PDB entry 8UOQ | electron microscopy, 3.80 A resolution | chains A and B of the 30 polymer chains in the assembly

== Chain A ==
Molecule: DNA-directed RNA polymerase II subunit RPB1
Organism: Saccharomyces cerevisiae
Notes: EC 2.7.7.6
UniProt: P04050 (RPB1_YEAST); numbering as in UniProt (aligned over 1-1733)
Chain sequence (1733 residues; row label = number of the first residue in the row):
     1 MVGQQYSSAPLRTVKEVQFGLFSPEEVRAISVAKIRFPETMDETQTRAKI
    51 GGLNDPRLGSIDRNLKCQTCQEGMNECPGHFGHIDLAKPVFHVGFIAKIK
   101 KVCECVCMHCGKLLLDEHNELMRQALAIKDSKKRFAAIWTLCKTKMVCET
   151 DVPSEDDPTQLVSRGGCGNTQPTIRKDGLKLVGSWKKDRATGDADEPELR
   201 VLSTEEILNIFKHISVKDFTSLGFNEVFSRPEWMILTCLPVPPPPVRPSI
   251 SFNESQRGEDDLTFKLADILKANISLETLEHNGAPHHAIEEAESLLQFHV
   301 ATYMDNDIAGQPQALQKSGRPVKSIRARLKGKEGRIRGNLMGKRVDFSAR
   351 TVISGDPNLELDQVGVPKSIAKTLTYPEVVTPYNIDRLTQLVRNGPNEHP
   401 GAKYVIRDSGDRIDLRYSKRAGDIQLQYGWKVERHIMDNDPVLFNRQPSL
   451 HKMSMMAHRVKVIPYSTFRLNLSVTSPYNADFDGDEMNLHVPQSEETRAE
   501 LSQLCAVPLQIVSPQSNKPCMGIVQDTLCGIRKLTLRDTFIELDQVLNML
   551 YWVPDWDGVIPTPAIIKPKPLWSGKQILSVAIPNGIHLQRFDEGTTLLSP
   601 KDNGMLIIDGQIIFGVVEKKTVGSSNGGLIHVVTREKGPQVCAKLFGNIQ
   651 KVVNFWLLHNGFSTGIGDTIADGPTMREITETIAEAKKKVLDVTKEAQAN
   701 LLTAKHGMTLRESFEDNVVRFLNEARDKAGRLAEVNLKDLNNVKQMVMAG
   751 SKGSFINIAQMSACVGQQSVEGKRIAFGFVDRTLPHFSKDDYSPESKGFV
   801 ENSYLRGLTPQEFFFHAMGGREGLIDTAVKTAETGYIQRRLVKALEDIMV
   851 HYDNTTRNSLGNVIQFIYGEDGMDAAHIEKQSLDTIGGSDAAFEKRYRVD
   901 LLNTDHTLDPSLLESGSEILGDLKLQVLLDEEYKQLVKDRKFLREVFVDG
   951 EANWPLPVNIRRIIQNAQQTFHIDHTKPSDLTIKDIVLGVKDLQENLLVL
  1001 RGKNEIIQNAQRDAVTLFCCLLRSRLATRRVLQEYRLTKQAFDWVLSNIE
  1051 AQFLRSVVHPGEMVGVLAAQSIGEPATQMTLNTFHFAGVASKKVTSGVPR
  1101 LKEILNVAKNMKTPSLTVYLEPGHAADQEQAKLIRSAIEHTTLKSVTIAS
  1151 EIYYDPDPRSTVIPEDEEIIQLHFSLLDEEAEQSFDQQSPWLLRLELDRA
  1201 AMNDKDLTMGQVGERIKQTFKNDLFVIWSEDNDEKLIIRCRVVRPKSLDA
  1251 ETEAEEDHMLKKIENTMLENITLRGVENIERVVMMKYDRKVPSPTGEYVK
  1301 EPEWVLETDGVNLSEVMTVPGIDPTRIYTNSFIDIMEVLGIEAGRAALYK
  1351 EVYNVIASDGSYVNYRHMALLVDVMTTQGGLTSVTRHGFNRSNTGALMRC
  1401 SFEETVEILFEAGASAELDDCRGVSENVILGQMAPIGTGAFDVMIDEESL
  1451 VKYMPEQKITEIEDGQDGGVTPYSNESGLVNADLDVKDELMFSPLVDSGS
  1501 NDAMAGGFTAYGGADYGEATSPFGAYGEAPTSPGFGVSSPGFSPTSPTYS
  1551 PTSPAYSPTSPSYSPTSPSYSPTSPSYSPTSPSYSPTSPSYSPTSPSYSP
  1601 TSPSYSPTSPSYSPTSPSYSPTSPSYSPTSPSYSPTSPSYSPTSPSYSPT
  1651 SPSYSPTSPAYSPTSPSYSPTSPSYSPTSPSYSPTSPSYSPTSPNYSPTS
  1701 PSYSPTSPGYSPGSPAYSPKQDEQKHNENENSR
Unresolved in the structure: 1, 1082-1092, 1176-1184, 1246-1253, 1455-1733
UniProt features mapped onto this chain:
  - region: Pro248 to Asp260 (Lid loop), Asn306 to Lys323 (Rudder loop), Pro810 to Glu822 (Bridging helix)
  - binding site (Zn(2+)): Cys67, Cys70, Cys77, His80, Cys107, Cys110, Cys148, Cys167
  - binding site (Mg(2+)): Asp481, Asp483, Asp485
  - modified residue: Thr1471 (Phosphothreonine)
  - cross-link (Glycyl lysine isopeptide (Lys-Gly)): Lys695 (interchain with G-Cter in ubiquitin), Lys1246 (interchain with G-Cter in ubiquitin), Lys1350 (interchain with G-Cter in ubiquitin)
  - natural variant: Ser1653 to Pro1659 (deletion: In strain: A364A)
  - mutagenesis: Lys1246 (K1246R: Impairs ubiquitination during transcription stress)
Metal / ion sites: Zn2+ site 1: Cys67, Cys70, Cys77, His80; Zn2+ site 2: Cys107, Cys110, Cys148, Cys167

== Chain B ==
Molecule: DNA-directed RNA polymerase II subunit RPB2
Organism: Saccharomyces cerevisiae
Notes: EC 2.7.7.6
UniProt: P08518 (RPB2_YEAST); numbering as in UniProt (aligned over 1-1224)
Chain sequence (1224 residues; each row starts with the number of its first residue):
     1 MSDLANSEKYYDEDPYGFEDESAPITAEDSWAVISAFFREKGLVSQQLDS
    51 FNQFVDYTLQDIICEDSTLILEQLAQHTTESDNISRKYEISFGKIYVTKP
   101 MVNESDGVTHALYPQEARLRNLTYSSGLFVDVKKRTYEAIDVPGRELKYE
   151 LIAEESEDDSESGKVFIGRLPIMLRSKNCYLSEATESDLYKLKECPFDMG
   201 GYFIINGSEKVLIAQERSAGNIVQVFKKAAPSPISHVAEIRSALEKGSRF
   251 ISTLQVKLYGREGSSARTIKATLPYIKQDIPIVIIFRALGIIPDGEILEH
   301 ICYDVNDWQMLEMLKPCVEDGFVIQDRETALDFIGRRGTALGIKKEKRIQ
   351 YAKDILQKEFLPHITQLEGFESRKAFFLGYMINRLLLCALDRKDQDDRDH
   401 FGKKRLDLAGPLLAQLFKTLFKKLTKDIFRYMQRTVEEAHDFNMKLAINA
   451 KTITSGLKYALATGNWGEQKKAMSSRAGVSQVLNRYTYSSTLSHLRRTNT
   501 PIGRDGKLAKPRQLHNTHWGLVCPAETPEGQACGLVKNLSLMSCISVGTD
   551 PMPIITFLSEWGMEPLEDYVPHQSPDATRVFVNGVWHGVHRNPARLMETL
   601 RTLRRKGDINPEVSMIRDIREKELKIFTDAGRVYRPLFIVEDDESLGHKE
   651 LKVRKGHIAKLMATEYQDIEGGFEDVEEYTWSSLLNEGLVEYIDAEEEES
   701 ILIAMQPEDLEPAEANEENDLDVDPAKRIRVSHHATTFTHCEIHPSMILG
   751 VAASIIPFPDHNQSPRNTYQSAMGKQAMGVFLTNYNVRMDTMANILYYPQ
   801 KPLGTTRAMEYLKFRELPAGQNAIVAIACYSGYNQEDSMIMNQSSIDRGL
   851 FRSLFFRSYMDQEKKYGMSITETFEKPQRTNTLRMKHGTYDKLDDDGLIA
   901 PGVRVSGEDVIIGKTTPISPDEEELGQRTAYHSKRDASTPLRSTENGIVD
   951 QVLVTTNQDGLKFVKVRVRTTKIPQIGDKFASRHGQKGTIGITYRREDMP
  1001 FTAEGIVPDLIINPHAIPSRMTVAHLIECLLSKVAALSGNEGDASPFTDI
  1051 TVEGISKLLREHGYQSRGFEVMYNGHTGKKLMAQIFFGPTYYQRLRHMVD
  1101 DKIHARARGPMQVLTRQPVEGRSRDGGLRFGEMERDCMIAHGAASFLKER
  1151 LMEASDAFRVHICGICGLMTVIAKLNHNQFECKGCDNKIDIYQIHIPYAA
  1201 KLLFQELMAMNITPRLYTDRSRDF
Unresolved in the structure: 1-19, 134-135, 151-158, 262-263, 669-677, 714-725, 731-734, 1213, 1224
Metal / ion sites: Zn2+: Cys1163, Cys1166, Cys1182, Cys1185

== How chain A and chain B interact ==
Residue-residue contacts (245):
  Gln4(A) - Arg1159(B)  hydrogen bond (backbone-side chain)
  Gln5(A) - Arg1159(B)
  Gln5(A) - Leu1175(B)
  Gln5(A) - Asn1176(B)
  Ser7(A) - Leu1175(B)
  Ser7(A) - Asn1178(B)
  Ser7(A) - Phe1180(B)
  Ser7(A) - Gln1193(B)
  Ala9(A) - His1161(B)
  Ala9(A) - Gln1193(B)
  Pro10(A) - Ile1191(B)
  Pro10(A) - Tyr1192(B)
  Pro10(A) - Gln1193(B)
  Leu11(A) - Gln1193(B)
  Arg12(A) - Tyr1192(B)
  Arg12(A) - Gln1193(B)
  Arg12(A) - Ile1194(B)
  Arg12(A) - Thr1218(B)  hydrogen bond
  Thr13(A) - Thr1218(B)
  Lys15(A) - Asp1219(B)
  Lys15(A) - Arg1220(B)
  Glu16(A) - Tyr1217(B)  hydrogen bond (backbone-backbone)
  Glu16(A) - Asp1219(B)
  Glu16(A) - Arg1220(B)
  Glu16(A) - Ser1221(B)  hydrogen bond (side chain-backbone)
  Val17(A) - Arg1215(B)
  Gln18(A) - Pro1214(B)
  Gln18(A) - Arg1215(B)  hydrogen bond (backbone-backbone)
  Gly20(A) - Ile1212(B)
  Leu21(A) - Ile1212(B)
  Leu21(A) - Arg1215(B)
  Phe22(A) - Met1208(B)
  Phe22(A) - Ile1212(B)
  Glu26(A) - Arg1215(B)  salt bridge
  Ala29(A) - Gly1184(B)
  Ile30(A) - Thr1170(B)
  Ile30(A) - Lys1183(B)
  Gln68(A) - Ile1172(B)
  Cys70(A) - Ala1173(B)
  Glu72(A) - Ala1173(B)
  Glu72(A) - Leu1175(B)
  Met74(A) - Arg1116(B)
  Asn75(A) - Arg1116(B)
  Asn75(A) - Phe1158(B)
  Pro78(A) - Lys1201(B)  hydrogen bond (backbone-side chain)
  Pro78(A) - Gln1205(B)
  Phe81(A) - Gln1205(B)
  Phe81(A) - Met1208(B)  hydrophobic
  His92(A) - Asn1211(B)
  Leu236(A) - Asn1211(B)
  Pro245(A) - Tyr1198(B)
  Glu254(A) - Tyr866(B)  hydrogen bond
  Glu254(A) - Arg935(B)  hydrogen bond (backbone-side chain)
  Ser255(A) - Ile918(B)
  Ser255(A) - Arg935(B)
  Met304(A) - Met1210(B)
  Met304(A) - Asn1211(B)
  Gly319(A) - Lys471(B)
  Ile325(A) - Glu1206(B)
  Ile325(A) - Met1210(B)  hydrophobic
  Leu329(A) - Glu1206(B)
  Arg335(A) - Leu1114(B)
  Arg335(A) - Leu1202(B)
  Ile336(A) - Leu1203(B)  hydrophobic
  Arg337(A) - Glu1132(B)  salt bridge
  Asn339(A) - Thr1115(B)  hydrogen bond
  Asn339(A) - Gln1117(B)  hydrogen bond
  Asn339(A) - Ala1199(B)
  Leu340(A) - Ala1199(B)  hydrophobic
  Met341(A) - Arg1135(B)
  Gly342(A) - Phe1130(B)
  Lys343(A) - Gln1117(B)
  Lys343(A) - Leu1128(B)
  Lys343(A) - Arg1129(B)
  Lys343(A) - Phe1130(B)  hydrogen bond (backbone-backbone)
  Lys343(A) - Leu1151(B)
  Lys343(A) - Ser1155(B)
  Arg344(A) - Pro1118(B)
  Arg344(A) - Glu1120(B)  salt bridge
  Arg344(A) - Leu1128(B)
  Arg344(A) - Arg1129(B)
  Val345(A) - Arg1106(B)
  Val345(A) - Pro1118(B)
  Val345(A) - Leu1128(B)  hydrogen bond (backbone-backbone)
  Val345(A) - Phe1130(B)  hydrophobic
  Val345(A) - Arg1150(B)
  Val345(A) - Ala1154(B)
  Asp346(A) - Arg1106(B)  salt bridge
  Asp346(A) - Ala1107(B)
  Asp346(A) - Arg1108(B)  hydrogen bond (side chain-backbone)
  Asp346(A) - Ala1154(B)
  Phe347(A) - Arg1106(B)
  Ser348(A) - Ala1105(B)
  Ser348(A) - Arg1106(B)
  Ser348(A) - Leu1128(B)
  Arg350(A) - Lys1102(B)
  Arg350(A) - His1104(B)
  Arg350(A) - Leu1128(B)
  Thr351(A) - Ile1103(B)
  Ile353(A) - Thr989(B)
  Gly355(A) - Tyr833(B)
  Asp356(A) - Tyr833(B)  hydrogen bond
  Pro357(A) - Ser831(B)
  Pro357(A) - Gly832(B)
  Pro357(A) - Tyr833(B)
  Asn358(A) - Tyr833(B)  hydrogen bond
  Ser369(A) - Ile1103(B)
  Ile370(A) - Ala1105(B)  hydrophobic
  Thr373(A) - Ala1105(B)
  Arg412(A) - Arg1108(B)
  Leu443(A) - Met1138(B)  hydrophobic
  Leu443(A) - Phe1146(B)  hydrophobic
  Asn445(A) - Glu1134(B)
  Gln447(A) - Glu1134(B)  hydrogen bond
  Ser449(A) - Met1133(B)  hydrogen bond (side chain-backbone)
  Ser449(A) - Glu1134(B)
  Ser449(A) - Cys1137(B)
  His451(A) - Cys1137(B)
  Lys452(A) - Ala1140(B)  hydrogen bond (side chain-backbone)
  Lys452(A) - His1141(B)
  Met455(A) - Cys1137(B)  hydrophobic
  Met455(A) - Met1138(B)  hydrophobic
  Met455(A) - His1141(B)  hydrogen bond (backbone-side chain)
  Tyr465(A) - Ile976(B)  hydrophobic
  Leu472(A) - Gln835(B)
  Asp481(A) - Arg1020(B)  salt bridge
  Phe482(A) - Gln835(B)
  Phe482(A) - Glu836(B)
  Phe482(A) - Gly988(B)
  Phe482(A) - Thr989(B)
  Asp483(A) - Lys987(B)
  Asn488(A) - Leu1128(B)
  His490(A) - Phe1130(B)
  His490(A) - Arg1150(B)
  Val491(A) - Arg1150(B)  hydrogen bond (backbone-side chain)
  Gln493(A) - Glu1149(B)
  Ser494(A) - Glu1149(B)  hydrogen bond
  Thr497(A) - Ser1145(B)
  Thr497(A) - Phe1146(B)
  Thr497(A) - Glu1149(B)
  Glu500(A) - Ala1143(B)
  Glu500(A) - Ala1144(B)
  Glu500(A) - Ser1145(B)  hydrogen bond
  Glu500(A) - Phe1146(B)  hydrogen bond (side chain-backbone)
  Leu501(A) - Phe1146(B)  hydrophobic
  Leu504(A) - His1141(B)
  Cys505(A) - His1141(B)  hydrogen bond
  Gln525(A) - Gln835(B)
  Gln525(A) - Glu836(B)  hydrogen bond
  Gln525(A) - Asn1013(B)  hydrogen bond
  Gln525(A) - His1015(B)  hydrogen bond
  Asp526(A) - Gln835(B)  hydrogen bond
  Asn654(A) - Ser831(B)
  Leu657(A) - Cys829(B)
  Leu658(A) - Tyr830(B)  hydrophobic
  Leu658(A) - Ser831(B)
  His659(A) - Asn1074(B)  hydrogen bond
  Asn660(A) - Leu1081(B)
  Asn660(A) - Met1082(B)  hydrogen bond (backbone-backbone)
  Asn660(A) - Ala1083(B)
  Gly661(A) - Ala1083(B)
  Phe662(A) - Cys829(B)  hydrogen bond (backbone-side chain)
  Phe662(A) - Ala1083(B)  hydrophobic
  Ser663(A) - Ile827(B)  hydrogen bond (side chain-backbone)
  Ser663(A) - Ala828(B)
  Ser663(A) - Gln1084(B)
  Thr664(A) - Phe1069(B)
  Gly665(A) - Phe1069(B)
  Ile666(A) - Leu1026(B)  hydrophobic
  Ile666(A) - Phe1086(B)  hydrophobic
  Val743(A) - Pro1018(B)  hydrophobic
  Met746(A) - His1015(B)
  Ser751(A) - His1015(B)
  Lys752(A) - His1015(B)
  Lys752(A) - Ser1019(B)  hydrogen bond
  Gly753(A) - Pro1018(B)
  Gly753(A) - Ser1019(B)
  Asn757(A) - Met1021(B)
  Ile775(A) - Asn516(B)
  Ala776(A) - Asn516(B)
  Gly778(A) - His515(B)
  Gly778(A) - Asn516(B)
  Phe779(A) - Asn516(B)
  Phe779(A) - Thr517(B)
  Arg782(A) - Glu698(B)  hydrogen bond (side chain-backbone)
  Arg782(A) - Glu699(B)
  Arg782(A) - Ile701(B)  hydrogen bond (side chain-backbone)
  Leu784(A) - Asn516(B)
  Pro785(A) - Ile701(B)
  Pro785(A) - Ile703(B)
  His786(A) - Trp519(B)  hydrogen bond
  His786(A) - Leu702(B)
  His786(A) - Ile703(B)
  His786(A) - Met705(B)
  His786(A) - Glu742(B)
  Phe787(A) - Leu702(B)
  Glu801(A) - Ile729(B)
  Tyr804(A) - His761(B)
  Leu805(A) - His761(B)  hydrogen bond (backbone-side chain)
  Leu805(A) - Val1023(B)  hydrophobic
  Arg806(A) - Lys727(B)
  Arg806(A) - Arg728(B)  hydrogen bond (backbone-side chain)
  Gly807(A) - Arg728(B)
  Gly807(A) - Asp760(B)
  Gly807(A) - His761(B)
  Leu808(A) - Arg728(B)  hydrogen bond (backbone-side chain)
  Leu808(A) - Asp760(B)
  Thr809(A) - Ile729(B)
  Thr809(A) - Arg730(B)
  Pro810(A) - Phe1047(B)  hydrophobic
  Gln811(A) - Met705(B)
  Phe813(A) - Pro759(B)
  Phe813(A) - Phe1047(B)  hydrophobic
  Phe814(A) - Trp519(B)  hydrophobic
  Phe814(A) - Pro524(B)  hydrophobic
  His816(A) - Gln763(B)
  His816(A) - Ser764(B)  hydrogen bond (side chain-backbone)
  Ala817(A) - Pro524(B)
  Ala817(A) - Ser764(B)
  Met818(A) - Gln513(B)
  Met818(A) - Leu514(B)
  Met818(A) - Asn516(B)
  Arg821(A) - Leu514(B)
  Arg821(A) - Gly534(B)
  Ile825(A) - Arg512(B)
  Ile825(A) - Cys533(B)
  Ala828(A) - Cys533(B)  hydrophobic
  Arg839(A) - Glu1132(B)  salt bridge
  Val842(A) - Asp1136(B)
  Met1063(A) - Ile1139(B)
  Val1066(A) - Asp1136(B)
  Gln1070(A) - Cys1137(B)
  Lys1261(A) - Lys315(B)
  Asn1265(A) - Ser265(B)  hydrogen bond
  Leu1409(A) - Leu1207(B)  hydrophobic
  Phe1410(A) - Met1210(B)
  Val1428(A) - Leu1147(B)  hydrophobic
  Ile1429(A) - Pro1197(B)
  Ile1429(A) - Ala1200(B)
  Leu1430(A) - Ile1196(B)
  Gly1431(A) - Lys1148(B)
  Gln1432(A) - Lys1148(B)
  Met1433(A) - Lys1148(B)
  Thr1438(A) - Gly1142(B)
  Thr1438(A) - Ala1144(B)
Other interface residues (no listed pair), chain A (181 interface residues in all): Tyr6, Ser8, Val14, Phe19, Gln71, Glu76, Cys77, His80, Pro240, Pro242, Pro243, Val246, Pro248, Ser251, Asn253, Arg328, Gly338, Ala349, Ser354, Leu374, Glu433, Leu489, Pro492, Glu496, Gln510, Cys529, Gly667, Ile670, Met761, Val780, Thr783, Ser788, Asn802, Phe815, Leu824, Val829, Leu1067, Ala1434, Ile1436, Gly1437
Other interface residues (no listed pair), chain B (165 interface residues in all): His400, Cys523, Thr527, Gln531, Arg635, Pro745, Ile748, Leu749, Pro765, Lys979, Ile990, Gly991, Pro1014, Arg1067, His1076, Thr1077, Lys1080, Ile1085, Val1113, Gly1131, Met1152, Val1160, Leu1168, Lys1174, His1195, Ala1209, Leu1216, Arg1222

== Summary ==
181 residues of chain A and 165 residues of chain B are in contact; the contacts include 41 hydrogen bonds and
6 salt bridges. Polar pairs include Glu26(A)-Arg1215(B), Arg337(A)-Glu1132(B) and Arg344(A)-Glu1120(B).
Chain A is DNA-directed RNA polymerase II subunit RPB1 and chain B is DNA-directed RNA polymerase II subunit
RPB2, both from Saccharomyces cerevisiae; the structure, Composite map of PIC_delta_TFIIK form2, was
determined by electron microscopy together with 8UOT from the same study.
